PDB entry 8A1W | electron microscopy, 2.56 A resolution | chains C and F of the 6 polymer chains in the assembly

Chain C:
Name: Na(+)-translocating NADH-quinone reductase subunit C
Source organism: Vibrio cholerae
Notes: EC 7.2.1.1
UniProt: A0A085R7S2 (A0A085R7S2_VIBCL); numbering as in UniProt (aligned over 1-257)
Sequence (257 residues; each row starts with the number of its first residue):
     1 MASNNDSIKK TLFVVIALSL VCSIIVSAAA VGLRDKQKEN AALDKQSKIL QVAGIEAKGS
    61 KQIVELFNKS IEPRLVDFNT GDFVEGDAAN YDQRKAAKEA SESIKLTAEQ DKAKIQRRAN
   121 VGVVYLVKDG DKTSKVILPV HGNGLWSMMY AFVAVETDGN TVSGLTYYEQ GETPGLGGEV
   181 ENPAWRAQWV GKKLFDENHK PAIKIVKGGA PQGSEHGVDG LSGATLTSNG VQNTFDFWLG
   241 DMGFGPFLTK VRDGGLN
Not modelled in the structure: 1-6, 255-257
Covalently attached groups: flavin mononucleotide (FMN) linked to Thr225
Residues lining bound ligands: FMN (flavin mononucleotide): Leu145, Trp146, Glu172, Thr173, Leu176, Gly177, Lys207, Gly223, Ala224, Leu226, Thr227

Chain F:
Name: Na(+)-translocating NADH-quinone reductase subunit F
Source organism: Vibrio cholerae
Notes: EC 7.2.1.1
UniProt: A0A085ST13 (A0A085ST13_VIBCL); residues 1-408 here = UniProt positions 1-408
Sequence (408 residues; numbered 1 to 408; the number before each row is that of its first residue):
     1 MSTIIFGVVM FTLIILALVL VILFAKSKLV PTGDITISIN GDPEKAIVTQ PGGKLLTALA
    61 GAGVFVSSAC GGGGSCGQCR VKIKSGGGDI LPTELDHISK GEAREGERLA CQVAVKADMD
   121 LELPEEIFGV KKWECTVISN DNKATFIKEL KLAIPDGESV PFRAGGYIQI EAPAHHVKYA
   181 DFDVPEKYRG DWDKFNLFRY ESKVDEPIIR AYSMANYPEE FGIIMLNVRI ATPPPNNPNV
   241 PPGQMSSYIW SLKAGDKCTI SGPFGEFFAK DTDAEMVFIG GGAGMAPMRS HIFDQLKRLK
   301 SKRKMSYWYG ARSKREMFYV EDFDGLAAEN DNFVWHCALS DPQPEDNWTG YTGFIHNVLY
   361 ENYLKDHEAP EDCEYYMCGP PMMNAAVINM LKNLGVEEEN ILLDDFGG
Not modelled in the structure: 1, 408
Ion coordination: 2Fe-2S cluster Fe: Cys70, Cys76, Cys79, Cys111
Residues lining bound ligands:
  - FAD (flavin-adenine dinucleotide): Gln78, Tyr167, Arg210, Ala211, Tyr212, Ser213, Asn227, Val228, Arg229, Ala231, Thr232, Pro233, Val240, Pro241, Pro242, Gly243, Gln244, Met245, Ser246, Ala283, Asp404, Phe406
  - 2Fe-2S cluster (FES): Leu56, Ser68, Ala69, Cys70, Gly71, Gly74, Ser75, Cys76, Gly77, Gln78, Cys79, Leu109, Cys111
What the authors report for this chain:
  - mutagenesis - C70A: abolished binding to 2Fe-2S cluster

Interface between chain C and chain F:
Residue-residue contacts (15; chain C residue first):
  Ile16(C) with Leu16(F), hydrophobic
  Ser19(C) with Phe11(F); Thr12(F), hydrogen bond
  Leu20(C) with Thr12(F)
  Cys22(C) with Phe11(F), hydrophobic
  Ser23(C) with Gly7(F), hydrogen bond (side chain-backbone); Val8(F); Phe11(F)
  Ile24(C) with Val8(F), hydrophobic
  Ser27(C) with Thr3(F); Ile4(F), hydrogen bond (side chain-backbone); Gly7(F); Val8(F)
  Val31(C) with Thr3(F); Ile4(F), hydrophobic
Other interface residues (no listed pair), chain C (12 interface residues in all): Thr11, Leu12, Val15, Arg34
Other interface residues (no listed pair), chain F (10 interface residues in all): Ile15, Leu20, Leu23

Summary:
Chain C and chain F form an interface of 12 and 10 residues respectively; the contacts include 3 hydrogen
bonds. Polar contacts include Ser19(C)-Thr12(F), Ser23(C)-Gly7(F) and Ser27(C)-Ile4(F). Ligands of chain F:
flavin-adenine dinucleotide and 2Fe-2S cluster. Covalently linked flavin mononucleotide: at Thr225(C). From
the paper: C70A of chain F abolishes binding to 2Fe-2S cluster.
Chain C is Na(+)-translocating NADH-quinone reductase subunit C and chain F is Na(+)-translocating
NADH-quinone reductase subunit F, both from Vibrio cholerae; the structure, Sodium pumping NADH-quinone
oxidoreductase with substrate Q1, was determined by electron microscopy (same publication as 8A1T, 8A1U, 8A1V,
8A1X, 8A1Y, 8ACW and 8ACY).
